2NTT - chains A and B; structure by X-ray diffraction, 1.56 A resolution.

== Chain A (and B) ==
Molecule: Staphylococcal enterotoxin K
Source organism: Staphylococcus aureus subsp. aureus
Notes: chain B of this document is another copy of the same molecule, construct and numbering; everything in this record applies to it too
Reference sequence: Q5HHK0 (Q5HHK0_STAAC); residues 1-216 here correspond to UniProt positions 24-239 (UniProt number = residue number + 23)
Sequence (217 residues; numbered 1 to 217; the number before each row is that of its first residue):
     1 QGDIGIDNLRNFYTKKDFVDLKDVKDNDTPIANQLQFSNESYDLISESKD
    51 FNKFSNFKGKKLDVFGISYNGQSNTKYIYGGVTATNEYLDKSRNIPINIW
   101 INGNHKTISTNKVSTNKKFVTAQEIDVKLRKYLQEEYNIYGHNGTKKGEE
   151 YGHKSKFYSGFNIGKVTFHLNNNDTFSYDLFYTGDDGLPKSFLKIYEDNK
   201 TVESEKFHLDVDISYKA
Sequence notes: conflict Ser-73 (Cys96 in Q5HHK0); cloning artifact (217)
What the authors report for this chain:
  - specificity-determining residues: His-142 (proposed by the authors, not directly observed)
  - mutagenesis - H142A, Y158A, Y158F: decreased signaling

== How chain A and chain B interact ==
Residue-residue contacts - 18 pairs, chain A then chain B:
  Ile-101(A) / Gln-1(B)
  Asn-104(A) / Gln-1(B)  hydrogen bond (backbone-side chain)
  Asn-104(A) / Gly-2(B)  hydrogen bond (side chain-backbone)
  His-105(A) / Gln-1(B)
  Lys-106(A) / Gln-1(B)
  His-142(A) / Gln-72(B)
  Glu-149(A) / Leu-188(B)
  Glu-150(A) / Leu-188(B)
  Tyr-151(A) / Ile-4(B)
  Tyr-151(A) / Leu-188(B)
  Gly-152(A) / Leu-188(B)
  His-153(A) / Asn-70(B)
  Lys-154(A) / Asn-8(B)  hydrogen bond
  Lys-154(A) / Asn-70(B)
  Ser-155(A) / Asn-70(B)
  Tyr-158(A) / Asn-70(B)
  Tyr-158(A) / Gly-71(B)
  Tyr-158(A) / Gln-72(B)  hydrogen bond
Interface residues without a listed pair, chain A (16 interface residues in all): Asn-102, Tyr-215, Ala-217
Interface residues without a listed pair, chain B (11 interface residues in all): Asn-11, Phe-12, Lys-190

== Summary ==
The interface between chain A and chain B involves 16 residues on one side and 11 on the other; the contacts
include 4 hydrogen bonds. Among the polar pairs are Asn-104(A)/Gln-1(B), Asn-104(A)/Gly-2(B) and
Lys-154(A)/Asn-8(B). The paper reports that H142A, Y158A and Y158F of chain A reduce signaling; the
specificity determinant His-142(A).
Both chains are Staphylococcal enterotoxin K (Staphylococcus aureus subsp. aureus). Entry 2NTT (Crystal
Structure of SEK) was determined by X-ray diffraction (same publication as 2NTS).
